Entry 7VQ5 (electron microscopy, 3.10 A resolution); this record covers chains A and B.

# Chain A (and B)
Protein: Aluminum-activated malate transporter 1
From: Arabidopsis thaliana
Notes: chain B of this document is another copy of the same molecule, construct and numbering; everything in this record applies to it too
Reference sequence: Q9SJE9 (ALMT1_ARATH); numbering as in UniProt (aligned over 1-493)
Chain sequence (509 residues; numbered 1 to 509; the number before each row is that of its first residue):
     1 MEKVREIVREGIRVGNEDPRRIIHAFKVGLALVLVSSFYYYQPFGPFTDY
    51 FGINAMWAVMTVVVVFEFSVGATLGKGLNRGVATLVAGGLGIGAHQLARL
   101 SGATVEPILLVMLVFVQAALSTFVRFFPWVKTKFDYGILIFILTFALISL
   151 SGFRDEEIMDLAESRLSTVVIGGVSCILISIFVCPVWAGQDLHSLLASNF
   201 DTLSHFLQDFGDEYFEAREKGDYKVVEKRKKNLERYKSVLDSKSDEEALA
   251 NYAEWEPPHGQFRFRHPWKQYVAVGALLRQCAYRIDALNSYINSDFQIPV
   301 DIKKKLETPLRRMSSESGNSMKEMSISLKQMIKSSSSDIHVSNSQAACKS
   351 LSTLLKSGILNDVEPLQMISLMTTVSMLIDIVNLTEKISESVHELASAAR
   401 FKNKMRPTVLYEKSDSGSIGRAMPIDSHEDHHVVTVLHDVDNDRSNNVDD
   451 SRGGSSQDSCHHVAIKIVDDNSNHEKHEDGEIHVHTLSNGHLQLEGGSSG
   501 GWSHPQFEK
Disordered / not traced: 217-221, 406-509
Differences from the reference sequence: expression tag (494-509)
Ligand contacts: (2S)-2-hydroxybutanedioic acid (LMR): Met60, Val64, Arg80, Tyr136, Ile140, Leu143, Arg165
UniProt features mapped onto this chain:
  - modified residue: Ser320 (Phosphoserine), Ser327 (Phosphoserine), Thr385 (Phosphothreonine)
  - natural variant: Val33 to Ser36 (sequence variant, change not given here; In strain: cv. Nd-0, cv. No-0), Ser36 (S36A: In strain: cv. Bay-0, cv. Landsberg erecta), Gly77 to Gln493 (deletion: In strain: cv. Wa-1), Ser194 (S194F: In strain: cv. Bay-0), Pro257 (P257S: In strain: cv. Landsberg erecta), Ile298 (I298V: In strain: cv. Bay-0, cv. Cvi-0 and 3 more), Val375 (V375I: In strain: cv. Cvi-0)
From the paper describing this entry:
  - binding site for (2S)-2-hydroxybutanedioic acid: Arg80, Arg165
  - mutagenesis - R80A, R165A: decreased growth in response to Al
  - mutagenesis - E156A, D160A: decreased growth in response to Al treatment

# Interface between chain A and chain B
Contacting residue pairs (84):
  Glu10(A) with Pro128(B)
  Gly11(A) with Phe123(B); Phe127(B)
  Arg13(A) with Pro128(B)
  Val14(A) with Phe127(B), hydrophobic
  Arg21(A) with Phe126(B)
  Ile22(A) with Phe123(B), hydrophobic
  His24(A) with Thr122(B); Phe126(B)
  Ala25(A) with Ala119(B); Thr122(B)
  Val28(A) with Thr122(B)
  Gly29(A) with Phe115(B)
  Leu30(A) with Phe115(B)
  Leu32(A) with Val114(B), hydrophobic; Ala118(B), hydrophobic
  Val33(A) with Val111(B), hydrophobic; Phe115(B), hydrophobic
  Ser36(A) with Leu150(B)
  Tyr40(A) with Pro107(B)
  Gly52(A) with Phe153(B)
  Ala55(A) with Leu150(B)
  Met56(A) with Trp57(B), hydrophobic; Leu147(B), hydrophobic; Ser151(B)
  Trp57(A) with Met56(B), hydrophobic
  Val59(A) with Ala146(B), hydrophobic; Leu150(B), hydrophobic
  Met60(A) with Leu143(B), hydrophobic; Leu147(B), hydrophobic
  Val63(A) with Leu139(B); Ile142(B), hydrophobic; Leu143(B), hydrophobic
  Val64(A) with Leu143(B), hydrophobic
  Phe68(A) with Phe126(B), hydrophobic
  Val111(A) with Val33(B), hydrophobic
  Val114(A) with Leu32(B), hydrophobic
  Phe115(A) with Gly29(B); Leu30(B); Val33(B), hydrophobic
  Ala118(A) with Leu32(B), hydrophobic
  Ala119(A) with Ala25(B)
  Thr122(A) with His24(B); Ala25(B); Val28(B)
  Phe123(A) with Gly11(B); Ala25(B)
  Phe126(A) with Arg21(B); His24(B); Phe68(B), hydrophobic
  Phe127(A) with Gly11(B); Val14(B), hydrophobic
  Pro128(A) with Glu10(B)
  Leu139(A) with Val63(B)
  Ile142(A) with Val63(B), hydrophobic
  Leu143(A) with Met60(B), hydrophobic; Val63(B)
  Ala146(A) with Val59(B), hydrophobic
  Leu147(A) with Met56(B), hydrophobic; Met60(B), hydrophobic
  Leu150(A) with Ser36(B); Val59(B), hydrophobic
  Ser151(A) with Met56(B)
  Phe153(A) with Gly52(B)
  Asp241(A) with Lys243(B)
  Lys243(A) with Asp241(B), salt bridge
  Tyr283(A) with Tyr283(B), hydrophobic; Asp286(B)
  Arg284(A) with Ser290(B)
  Asp286(A) with Tyr283(B)
  Ser290(A) with Arg284(B)
  Tyr291(A) with Ser376(B), hydrogen bond
  Ser352(A) with Leu366(B)
  Leu355(A) with Pro365(B); Ile369(B), hydrophobic
  Lys356(A) with Leu366(B)
  Pro365(A) with Leu355(B)
  Met368(A) with Met368(B), hydrophobic
  Ile369(A) with Leu355(B), hydrophobic; Met372(B), hydrophobic
  Met372(A) with Ile369(B), hydrophobic
  Thr373(A) with Ser376(B), hydrogen bond
  Ser376(A) with Tyr291(B), hydrogen bond; Thr373(B), hydrogen bond
Other interface residues (no listed pair), chain A (67 interface residues in all): Ile7, Gly15, Phe26, Ile53, Pro107, Leu240, Ala287, Leu366, Met377
Other interface residues (no listed pair), chain B (66 interface residues in all): Arg13, Gly15, Ile22, Phe26, Tyr40, Ile53, Ala55, Val64, Leu240, Ser352, Lys356, Met377, Asp380

# In short
67 residues of chain A and 66 residues of chain B are in contact, with 4 hydrogen bonds and 1 salt bridge.
Among the polar pairs are Lys243(A)-Asp241(B), Tyr291(A)-Ser376(B) and Thr373(A)-Ser376(B). From the paper: a
binding site for (2S)-2-hydroxybutanedioic acid at Arg80(A) and Arg165(A); R80A and R165A of chain A reduce
growth in response to Al; 4 substitutions were tested in all.
Chain A and chain B are both Aluminum-activated malate transporter 1 (Arabidopsis thaliana); the structure,
The malate-bound AtALMT1 structure at pH 7.5 (ALMT1malate/pH7.5), was determined by electron microscopy (same
publication as 7VOJ, 7VQ3, 7VQ4 and 7VQ7).
